Entry 7PIO (electron microscopy, 9.50 A resolution (very low resolution: no residue pairs are listed; an interface is given only as per-side residue counts)); this record covers chains K and 5 of the 53 polymer chains in the assembly.

== Chain K ==
Name: 30S ribosomal protein S12
Organism: Mycoplasma pneumoniae M129
UniProtKB: P75546 (RS12_MYCPN); numbering as in UniProt (aligned over 1-139)
Amino-acid sequence (139 residues; each row starts with the number of its first residue):
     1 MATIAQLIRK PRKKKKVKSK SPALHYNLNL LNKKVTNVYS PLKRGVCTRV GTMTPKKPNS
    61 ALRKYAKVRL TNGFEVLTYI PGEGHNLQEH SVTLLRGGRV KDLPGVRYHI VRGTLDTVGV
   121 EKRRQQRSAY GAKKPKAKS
Disordered / not traced: 1, 138-139

== Chain 5 ==
Molecule: 16S ribosomal RNA
Organism: Mycoplasma pneumoniae M129
Sequence (1520 nucleotides; row label = number of the first residue in the row):
     1 UUUUUCUGAG AGUUUGAUCC UGGCUCAGGA UUAACGCUGG CGGCAUGCCU AAUACAUGCA
    61 AGUCGAUCGA AAGUAGUAAU ACUUUAGAGG CGAACGGGUG AGUAACACGU AUCCAAUCUA
   121 CCUUAUAAUG GGGGAUAACU AGUUGAAAGA CUAGCUAAUA CCGCAUAAGA ACUUUGGUUC
   181 GCAUGAAUCA AAGUUGAAAG GACCUGCAAG GGUUCGUUAU UUGAUGAGGG UGCGCCAUAU
   241 CAGCUAGUUG GUGGGGUAAC GGCCUACCAA GGCAAUGACG UGUAGCUAUG CUGAGAAGUA
   301 GAAUAGCCAC AAUGGGACUG AGACACGGCC CAUACUCCUA CGGGAGGCAG CAGUAGGGAA
   361 UUUUUCACAA UGAGCGAAAG CUUGAUGGAG CAAUGCCGCG UGAACGAUGA AGGUCUUUAA
   421 GAUUGUAAAG UUCUUUUAUU UGGGAAGAAU GACUUUAGCA GGUAAUGGCU AGAGUUUGAC
   481 UGUACCAUUU UGAAUAAGUG ACGACUAACU AUGUGCCAGC AGUCGCGGUA AUACAUAGGU
   541 CGCAAGCGUU AUCCGGAUUU AUUGGGCGUA AAGCAAGCGC AGGCGGAUUG AAAAGUCUGG
   601 UGUUAAAGGC AGCUGCUUAA CAGUUGUAUG CAUUGGAAAC UAUUAAUCUA GAGUGUGGUA
   661 GGGAGUUUUG GAAUUUCAUG UGGAGCGGUG AAAUGCGUAG AUAUAUGAAG GAACACCAGU
   721 GGCGAAGGCG AAAACUUAGG CCAUUACUGA CGCUUAGGCU UGAAAGUGUG GGGAGCAAAU
   781 AGGAUUAGAU ACCCUAGUAG UCCACACCGU AAACGAUAGA UACUAGCUGU CGGGGCGAUC
   841 CCCUCGGUAG UGAAGUUAAC ACAUUAAGUA UCUCGCCUGG GUAGUACAUU CGCAAGAAUG
   901 AAACUCAAAC GGAAUUGACG GGGACCCGCA CAAGUGGUGG AGCAUGUUGC UUAAUUCGAC
   961 GGUACACGAA AAACCUUACC UAGACUUGAC AUCCUUGGCA AAGUUAUGGA AACAUAAUGG
  1021 AGGUUAACCG AGUGACAGGU GGUGCAUGGU UGUCGUCAGC UCGUGUCGUG AGAUGUUGGG
  1081 UUAAGUCCCG CAACGAGCGC AACCCUUAUC GUUAGUUACA UUGUCUAGCG AGACUGCUAA
  1141 UGCAAAUUGG AGGAAGGAAG GGAUGACGUC AAAUCAUCAU GCCCCUUAUG UCUAGGGCUG
  1201 CAAACGUGCU ACAAUGGCCA AUACAAACAG UCGCCAGCUU GUAAAAGUGA GCAAAUCUGU
  1261 AAAGUUGGUC UCAGUUCGGA UUGAGGGCUG CAAUUCGUCC UCAUGAAGUC GGAAUCACUA
  1321 GUAAUCGCGA AUCAGCUAUG UCGCGGUGAA UACGUUCUCG GGUCUUGUAC ACACCGCCCG
  1381 UCAAACUAUG AAAGCUGGUA AUAUUUAAAA ACGUGUUGCU AACCAUUAGG AAGCGCAUGU
  1441 CAAGGAUAGC ACCGGUGAUU GGAGUUAAGU CGUAACAAGG UACCCCUACG AGAACGUGGG
  1501 GGUGGAUCAC CUCCUUUCUA
Disordered / not traced: 1-4, 181-184, 1020-1027, 1510-1520

== Interface between chain K and chain 5 ==
At this resolution (10 A) residue pairs are not listed: 67 residues of chain K and 59 of chain 5 lie at the interface.

== Summary ==
67 residues of chain K and 59 residues of chain 5 are in contact.
Here chain K is 30S ribosomal protein S12 and chain 5 is 16S ribosomal RNA, both from Mycoplasma pneumoniae
M129. Entry 7PIO (70S ribosome with P-site tRNA in pseudouridimycin-treated Mycoplasma pneumoniae cells) was
determined by electron microscopy, deposited together with 7OOC, 7OOD, 7P6Z, 7PAH, 7PAI, 7PAJ and 23 further
entries.
